PDB entry 3SWC | X-ray diffraction, 2.33 A resolution | chains A and P

# Chain A
Protein: Histone-lysine N-methyltransferase EHMT1
From: Homo sapiens
Notes: EC 2.1.1.-, 2.1.1.43
UniProt: Q9H9B1 (EHMT1_HUMAN); residues 951-1235 here correspond to UniProt positions 982-1266 (UniProt number = residue number + 31)
Chain sequence (285 residues; each row starts with the number of its first residue):
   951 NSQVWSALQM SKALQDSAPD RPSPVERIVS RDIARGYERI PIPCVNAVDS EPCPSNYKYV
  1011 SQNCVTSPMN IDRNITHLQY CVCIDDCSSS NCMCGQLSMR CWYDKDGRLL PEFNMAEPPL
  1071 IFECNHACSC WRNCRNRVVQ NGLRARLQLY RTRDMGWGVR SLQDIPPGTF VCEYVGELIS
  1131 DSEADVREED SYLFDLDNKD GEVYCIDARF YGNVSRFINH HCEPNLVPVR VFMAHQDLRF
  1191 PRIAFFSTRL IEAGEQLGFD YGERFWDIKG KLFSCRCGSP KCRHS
Unresolved in the structure: 951-974
Curated features (UniProtKB/Swiss-Prot):
  - region (Interaction with histone H3): D1131 to D1150, Y1211 to R1214
  - binding site (Zn(2+)): C1031, C1033, C1037, C1042, C1044, C1074, C1078, C1080, C1084, C1172, C1225, C1227, C1232
  - binding site (S-adenosyl-L-methionine): M1105 to W1107, Y1142, N1169, H1170, R1226
  - site: Y1124 (Histone H3K9me binding)
  - modified residue (Phosphoserine): S973, S1017
Ion coordination: Zn2+ site 1: C1031, C1044, C1074, C1078; Zn2+ site 2: C1031, C1033, C1037, C1042; Zn2+ site 3: C1037, C1074, C1080, C1084; Zn2+ site 4: C1172, C1225, C1227, C1232
Residues lining bound ligands: S-adenosylhomocysteine (SAH): M1105, G1106, W1107, S1141, Y1142, R1166, F1167, I1168, N1169, H1170, Y1211, F1215, W1216, K1219, F1223, S1224, C1225, R1226, C1227

# Chain P
Protein: DNA (cytosine-5)-methyltransferase 3A
Notes: EC 2.1.1.37
UniProt: O88508 (DNM3A_MOUSE); residue numbers follow UniProt; this construct covers 39-50
Chain sequence (12 residues; numbered 39 to 50; the number before each row is that of its first residue):
    39 SATARKVGRP GR
Unresolved in the structure: 39-40, 50
Modified residues: K44 (n-dimethyl-lysine; MLY)
Reported in the primary citation:
  - post-translational modification sites: K44

# Interface between chain A and chain P
Pairs across the interface - 31 pairs, chain A then chain P:
  Y1124(A) with R47(P)
  D1131(A) with K44(P)
  A1134(A) with K44(P)
  D1135(A) with K44(P)
  D1140(A) with V45(P)
  S1141(A) with R47(P), hydrogen bond (backbone-side chain)
  Y1142(A) with R47(P)
  L1143(A) with K44(P); G46(P); R47(P), hydrogen bond (backbone-backbone)
  F1144(A) with R47(P); P48(P)
  D1145(A) with K44(P); G46(P); R47(P), hydrogen bond (backbone-backbone)
  V1153(A) with K44(P)
  F1209(A) with R47(P)
  D1210(A) with P48(P); G49(P), hydrogen bond (backbone-backbone)
  Y1211(A) with R47(P), hydrogen bond; P48(P); G49(P)
  G1212(A) with P48(P); G49(P)
  R1214(A) with K44(P); G46(P)
  F1215(A) with V45(P); G46(P)
  I1218(A) with K44(P); V45(P)
  K1219(A) with V45(P)
Also at the interface, not in a pair above, chain A (23 interface residues in all): C1155, R1166, P1178, E1213
Also at the interface, not in a pair above, chain P (7 interface residues in all): R43

# In short
Chain A and chain P form an interface of 23 and 7 residues respectively, with 5 hydrogen bonds. Polar contacts
include S1141(A)-R47(P), Y1211(A)-R47(P) and L1143(A)-R47(P). Chain A binds S-adenosylhomocysteine. From
UniProt: 13 Zn2+-binding residues and 7 S-adenosyl-L-methionine-binding residues on chain A. From the paper: a
modification site at K44(P).
Chain A is Histone-lysine N-methyltransferase EHMT1 (Homo sapiens) and chain P is DNA
(cytosine-5)-methyltransferase 3A; the structure, GLP (G9a-like protein) SET domain in complex with
Dnmt3aK44me2 peptide, was determined by X-ray diffraction (same publication as 3SW9 and 3SVM).
